1GGH - chains A and D of the 4 polymer chains in the assembly; structure by X-ray diffraction, 2.15 A resolution.

Chain A (and D):
Molecule: Catalase hpii
Organism: Escherichia coli
Notes: EC 1.11.1.6; chain D of this document is another copy of the same molecule, construct and numbering; everything in this record applies to it too
UniProt: P21179 (CATE_ECOLI); residues 1-753 here = UniProt positions 1-753
Chain sequence (753 residues; numbered 1 to 753; the number before each row is that of its first residue):
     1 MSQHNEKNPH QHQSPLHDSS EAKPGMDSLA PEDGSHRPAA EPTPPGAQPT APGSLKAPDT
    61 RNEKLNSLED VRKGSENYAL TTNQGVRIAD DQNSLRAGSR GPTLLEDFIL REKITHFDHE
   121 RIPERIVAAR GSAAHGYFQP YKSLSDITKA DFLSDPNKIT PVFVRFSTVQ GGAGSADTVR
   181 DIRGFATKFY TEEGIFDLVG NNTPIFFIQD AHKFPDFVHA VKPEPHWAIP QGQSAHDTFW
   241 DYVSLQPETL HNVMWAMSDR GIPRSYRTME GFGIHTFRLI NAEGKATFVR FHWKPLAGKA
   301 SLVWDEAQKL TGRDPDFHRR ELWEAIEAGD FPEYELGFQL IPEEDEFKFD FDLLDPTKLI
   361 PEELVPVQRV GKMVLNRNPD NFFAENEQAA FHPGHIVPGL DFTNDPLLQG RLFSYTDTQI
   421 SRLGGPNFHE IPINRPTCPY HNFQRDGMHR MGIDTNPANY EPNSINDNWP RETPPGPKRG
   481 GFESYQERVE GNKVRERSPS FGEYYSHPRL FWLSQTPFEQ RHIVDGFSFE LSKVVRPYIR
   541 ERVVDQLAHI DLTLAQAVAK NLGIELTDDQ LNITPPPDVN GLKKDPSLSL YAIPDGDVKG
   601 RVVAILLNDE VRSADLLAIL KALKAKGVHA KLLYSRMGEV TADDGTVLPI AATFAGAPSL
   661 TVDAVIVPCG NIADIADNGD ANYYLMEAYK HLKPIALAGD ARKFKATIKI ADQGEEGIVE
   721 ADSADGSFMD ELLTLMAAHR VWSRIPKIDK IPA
Disordered / not traced: 1-26
Construct notes: engineered mutation A128 (His in P21179)
Metal / ion sites: heme Fe near Y415 (its only coordinating residue here)
Ligand contacts: heme (HEM): R125, I126, V127, A128, R165, S167, G184, F185, A186, V199, G200, N201, F206, A211, F214, I274, H275, A389, A390, F391, L407, G410, R411, S414, Y415, T418, Q419, R422
What the authors report for this chain:
  - mutagenesis - H128A: abolished catalytic activity
  - binding site for heme: Q419
  - conformationally variable residues (side-chain flip): H392
  - catalytic residues: N201 (citing earlier work)

Chain A / chain D interface:
Pairs across the interface (261; chain A residue first):
  S28(A) - L245(D)
  L29(A) - R542(D)  hydrogen bond (backbone-side chain)
  A30(A) - R542(D)
  P31(A) - Y538(D)
  S35(A) - Y538(D)
  H36(A) - R536(D)  hydrogen bond (backbone-side chain)
  H36(A) - Y538(D)
  P49(A) - R536(D)
  T50(A) - H226(D)  hydrogen bond
  T50(A) - W227(D)
  A51(A) - H226(D)
  P52(A) - H226(D)
  D90(A) - R495(D)
  D91(A) - H212(D)  salt bridge
  D91(A) - K213(D)  hydrogen bond (backbone-side chain)
  D91(A) - D216(D)
  Q92(A) - K213(D)  hydrogen bond
  Q92(A) - R497(D)  hydrogen bond (backbone-side chain)
  N93(A) - D210(D)
  N93(A) - H212(D)
  N93(A) - R495(D)
  N93(A) - E496(D)
  N93(A) - R497(D)  hydrogen bond
  S94(A) - D210(D)  hydrogen bond
  S94(A) - H212(D)
  S94(A) - V494(D)
  S94(A) - R495(D)
  L95(A) - K493(D)
  L95(A) - V494(D)
  L95(A) - R495(D)
  R96(A) - D210(D)  salt bridge
  R96(A) - P406(D)
  R96(A) - N492(D)
  R96(A) - K493(D)
  R96(A) - V494(D)  hydrogen bond (backbone-backbone)
  R96(A) - E496(D)  hydrogen bond (side chain-backbone)
  R96(A) - R497(D)
  A97(A) - V489(D)  hydrophobic
  A97(A) - N492(D)
  G98(A) - G491(D)
  G98(A) - N492(D)  hydrogen bond (backbone-backbone)
  G98(A) - V494(D)
  S99(A) - V494(D)
  S99(A) - E496(D)
  S99(A) - S498(D)
  S99(A) - P499(D)
  R100(A) - E346(D)  salt bridge
  R100(A) - F347(D)
  R100(A) - D352(D)  salt bridge
  R100(A) - L354(D)
  R100(A) - N404(D)  hydrogen bond (backbone-side chain)
  R100(A) - S498(D)
  G101(A) - N404(D)
  P102(A) - N404(D)
  P102(A) - Q409(D)
  T103(A) - Q409(D)  hydrogen bond (backbone-side chain)
  L104(A) - K493(D)
  E106(A) - K493(D)  salt bridge
  D107(A) - R495(D)  salt bridge
  I109(A) - H212(D)
  I109(A) - R495(D)
  L110(A) - H212(D)
  R111(A) - F413(D)
  K113(A) - H212(D)  hydrogen bond (side chain-backbone)
  K113(A) - D216(D)  salt bridge
  I114(A) - A211(D)
  I114(A) - P215(D)
  I114(A) - F413(D)  hydrophobic
  I114(A) - S414(D)
  T115(A) - F413(D)
  T115(A) - D417(D)
  F117(A) - I126(D)
  F117(A) - F214(D)  hydrophobic
  F117(A) - P215(D)  hydrophobic
  F117(A) - V218(D)  hydrophobic
  D118(A) - F413(D)
  D118(A) - S414(D)  hydrogen bond
  D118(A) - D417(D)
  D118(A) - T418(D)  hydrogen bond (backbone-side chain)
  H119(A) - D417(D)  salt bridge
  H119(A) - S421(D)  hydrogen bond
  E120(A) - I126(D)
  E120(A) - H219(D)  salt bridge
  R121(A) - P123(D)
  R121(A) - E124(D)
  R121(A) - I126(D)  hydrogen bond (side chain-backbone)
  R121(A) - K222(D)
  P123(A) - R121(D)
  E124(A) - R121(D)
  I126(A) - F117(D)
  I126(A) - E120(D)
  I126(A) - R121(D)  hydrogen bond (backbone-side chain)
  G174(A) - G174(D)
  G174(A) - S175(D)  hydrogen bond (backbone-backbone)
  G174(A) - Q231(D)
  S175(A) - G174(D)
  D210(A) - Q92(D)
  D210(A) - N93(D)
  D210(A) - S94(D)  hydrogen bond
  D210(A) - R96(D)  salt bridge
  A211(A) - I114(D)
  H212(A) - D91(D)  salt bridge
  H212(A) - N93(D)
  H212(A) - S94(D)
  H212(A) - I109(D)
  H212(A) - L110(D)
  H212(A) - K113(D)  hydrogen bond (backbone-side chain)
  K213(A) - D91(D)  hydrogen bond (side chain-backbone)
  K213(A) - Q92(D)  hydrogen bond
  F214(A) - F117(D)  hydrophobic
  P215(A) - I114(D)
  P215(A) - F117(D)  hydrophobic
  D216(A) - D91(D)
  D216(A) - K113(D)  salt bridge
  V218(A) - F117(D)  hydrophobic
  H219(A) - E120(D)  salt bridge
  K222(A) - R121(D)
  P225(A) - N381(D)
  P225(A) - F382(D)  hydrogen bond (backbone-backbone)
  H226(A) - T50(D)  hydrogen bond
  H226(A) - A51(D)
  H226(A) - P52(D)
  H226(A) - W323(D)
  H226(A) - D380(D)
  H226(A) - F382(D)  hydrogen bond (backbone-backbone)
  W227(A) - T50(D)
  W227(A) - R319(D)
  W227(A) - R320(D)
  W227(A) - W323(D)  hydrophobic
  W227(A) - E324(D)
  W227(A) - F382(D)
  A228(A) - R319(D)  hydrogen bond (backbone-side chain)
  A228(A) - F382(D)  hydrophobic
  I229(A) - D316(D)
  I229(A) - R319(D)
  I229(A) - R320(D)
  P230(A) - D316(D)
  Q231(A) - G174(D)
  Q231(A) - D316(D)  hydrogen bond (backbone-side chain)
  Q233(A) - P315(D)
  D305(A) - R313(D)  salt bridge
  Q308(A) - G312(D)
  Q308(A) - R313(D)  hydrogen bond
  K309(A) - R313(D)
  T311(A) - G312(D)  hydrogen bond (side chain-backbone)
  G312(A) - Q308(D)
  G312(A) - T311(D)  hydrogen bond (backbone-side chain)
  G312(A) - G312(D)
  R313(A) - D305(D)  salt bridge
  R313(A) - Q308(D)  hydrogen bond
  R313(A) - K309(D)
  P315(A) - Q233(D)
  D316(A) - I229(D)
  D316(A) - P230(D)
  D316(A) - Q231(D)  hydrogen bond (side chain-backbone)
  R319(A) - W227(D)
  R319(A) - A228(D)  hydrogen bond (side chain-backbone)
  R319(A) - I229(D)
  R320(A) - W227(D)
  R320(A) - I229(D)
  W323(A) - H226(D)
  W323(A) - W227(D)  hydrophobic
  E346(A) - R100(D)  salt bridge
  F347(A) - R100(D)
  D352(A) - R100(D)  salt bridge
  L354(A) - R100(D)
  D380(A) - H226(D)
  N381(A) - P225(D)
  F382(A) - P225(D)  hydrogen bond (backbone-backbone)
  F382(A) - H226(D)  hydrogen bond (backbone-backbone)
  F382(A) - W227(D)
  F382(A) - A228(D)  hydrophobic
  N404(A) - R100(D)  hydrogen bond (side chain-backbone)
  N404(A) - G101(D)
  N404(A) - P102(D)
  P406(A) - R96(D)
  Q409(A) - P102(D)
  Q409(A) - T103(D)  hydrogen bond (side chain-backbone)
  F413(A) - R111(D)
  F413(A) - I114(D)  hydrophobic
  F413(A) - T115(D)
  S414(A) - I114(D)
  S414(A) - D118(D)  hydrogen bond
  D417(A) - T115(D)
  D417(A) - D118(D)
  D417(A) - H119(D)  salt bridge
  T418(A) - D118(D)  hydrogen bond (side chain-backbone)
  S421(A) - H119(D)  hydrogen bond
  V489(A) - A97(D)  hydrophobic
  G491(A) - G98(D)
  N492(A) - R96(D)
  N492(A) - A97(D)
  N492(A) - G98(D)  hydrogen bond (backbone-backbone)
  K493(A) - L95(D)
  K493(A) - R96(D)
  K493(A) - L104(D)
  K493(A) - E106(D)  salt bridge
  V494(A) - S94(D)
  V494(A) - L95(D)
  V494(A) - R96(D)  hydrogen bond (backbone-backbone)
  V494(A) - G98(D)
  V494(A) - S99(D)
  R495(A) - D90(D)
  R495(A) - N93(D)
  R495(A) - S94(D)
  R495(A) - L95(D)
  R495(A) - D107(D)  salt bridge
  R495(A) - I109(D)
  E496(A) - N93(D)
  E496(A) - R96(D)  hydrogen bond (backbone-side chain)
  E496(A) - S99(D)
  R497(A) - Q92(D)  hydrogen bond (side chain-backbone)
  R497(A) - N93(D)  hydrogen bond
  R497(A) - R96(D)
  S498(A) - S99(D)
  S498(A) - R100(D)
  P499(A) - S99(D)
  S532(A) - M637(D)
  K533(A) - G656(D)  hydrogen bond (side chain-backbone)
  V535(A) - Q48(D)
  V535(A) - P49(D)
  R536(A) - H36(D)  hydrogen bond (side chain-backbone)
  R536(A) - P49(D)
  Y538(A) - P31(D)  hydrophobic
  Y538(A) - S35(D)
  Y538(A) - H36(D)
  R540(A) - M637(D)
  R542(A) - L29(D)  hydrogen bond (side chain-backbone)
  K560(A) - R636(D)
  N561(A) - R636(D)
  N561(A) - M637(D)  hydrogen bond (backbone-backbone)
  L562(A) - M637(D)
  L562(A) - G638(D)
  G563(A) - M637(D)  hydrogen bond (backbone-backbone)
  R636(A) - K560(D)
  R636(A) - N561(D)
  R636(A) - G563(D)
  M637(A) - S532(D)
  M637(A) - R540(D)
  M637(A) - N561(D)  hydrogen bond (backbone-backbone)
  M637(A) - L562(D)
  M637(A) - G563(D)  hydrogen bond (backbone-backbone)
  G638(A) - L562(D)  hydrogen bond (backbone-backbone)
  G656(A) - K533(D)  hydrogen bond (backbone-side chain)
  G679(A) - K750(D)
  G679(A) - I751(D)
  G679(A) - P752(D)
  N682(A) - P752(D)
  Y683(A) - Y683(D)
  Y683(A) - P752(D)
  Y683(A) - A753(D)  hydrophobic
  M686(A) - P752(D)  hydrophobic
  D749(A) - G679(D)  hydrogen bond (backbone-backbone)
  K750(A) - D677(D)
  K750(A) - G679(D)
  I751(A) - G679(D)
  P752(A) - G679(D)
  P752(A) - N682(D)
  P752(A) - Y683(D)
  P752(A) - M686(D)
  A753(A) - Y683(D)  hydrophobic
Interface residues without a listed pair, chain A (137 interface residues in all): P38, Q48, I122, R125, V127, R130, G172, A173, L245, Q246, E324, P379, E490, S500, F529, D677
Interface residues without a listed pair, chain D (135 interface residues in all): A30, I122, R125, V127, R130, G172, A173, Q246, E490, S500, F529, V535, N678, D749

In short:
The interface between chain A and chain D involves 137 residues on one side and 135 on the other; the contacts
include 57 hydrogen bonds and 20 salt bridges. Among the polar pairs are D91(A)-H212(D), R96(A)-D210(D) and
R100(A)-E346(D). Bound to chain A: heme. The paper reports the catalytic residue N201(A); H128A of chain A
abolishes catalytic activity.
Chain A and chain D are both Catalase hpii (Escherichia coli); the structure, Crystal structure of catalase
hpii from escherichia coli, his128ala variant, was determined by X-ray diffraction (same publication as 1GGE,
1GGF, 1GGJ, 1GGK and 1GG9).
